8UXV - chains Y and Z of the 5 polymer chains in the assembly; structure by electron microscopy, 3.20 A resolution.

Chain Y:
Molecule: Guanine nucleotide-binding protein G(I)/G(S)/G(T) subunit beta-1
Source organism: Homo sapiens
UniProt: P62873 (GBB1_HUMAN); numbering as in UniProt (aligned over 2-340)
Amino-acid sequence (370 residues; numbered -29 to 340; the number before each row is that of its first residue; numbers below 1 keep their minus sign (Met-29 is residue -29)):
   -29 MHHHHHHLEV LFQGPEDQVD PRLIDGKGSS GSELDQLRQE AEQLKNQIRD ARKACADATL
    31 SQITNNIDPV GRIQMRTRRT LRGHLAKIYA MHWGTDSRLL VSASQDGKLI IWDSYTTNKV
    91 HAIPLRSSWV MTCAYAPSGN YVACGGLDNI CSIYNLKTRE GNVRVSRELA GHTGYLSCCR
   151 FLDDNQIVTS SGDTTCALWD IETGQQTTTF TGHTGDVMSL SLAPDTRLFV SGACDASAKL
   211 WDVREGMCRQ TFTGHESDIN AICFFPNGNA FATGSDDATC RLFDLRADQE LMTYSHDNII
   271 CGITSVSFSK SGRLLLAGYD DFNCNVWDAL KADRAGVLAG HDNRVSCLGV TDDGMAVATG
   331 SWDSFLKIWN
Disordered / not traced: -29 to 2
Differences from the reference sequence: initiating methionine (-29); expression tag (-28 to 1)
UniProt features mapped onto this chain:
  - modified residue: Ser2 (N-acetylserine), His266 (Phosphohistidine)

Chain Z:
Molecule: Guanine nucleotide-binding protein G(I)/G(S)/G(O) subunit gamma-2
Source organism: Homo sapiens
UniProt: P59768 (GBG2_HUMAN); numbering as in UniProt (aligned over 1-71)
Amino-acid sequence (71 residues; row label = number of the first residue in the row):
     1 MASNNTASIA QARKLVEQLK MEANIDRIKV SKAAADLMAY CEAHAKEDPL LTPVPASENP
    61 FREKKFFCAI L
Disordered / not traced: 1-6, 63-71
UniProt features mapped onto this chain:
  - modified residue: Ala2 (N-acetylalanine), Cys68 (Cysteine methyl ester)
  - lipidation: Cys68 (S-geranylgeranyl cysteine)

How chain Y and chain Z interact:
Contacting residue pairs - 59 pairs, chain Y then chain Z:
  Leu4(Y) - Ser8(Z)
  Leu7(Y) - Ala12(Z)  hydrophobic
  Glu10(Y) - Val16(Z)
  Glu10(Y) - Lys20(Z)  salt bridge
  Ala11(Y) - Leu15(Z)  hydrophobic
  Ala11(Y) - Leu19(Z)
  Leu14(Y) - Leu19(Z)  hydrophobic
  Leu14(Y) - Lys20(Z)
  Ile18(Y) - Glu22(Z)
  Ile18(Y) - Ala23(Z)  hydrophobic
  Ala21(Y) - Arg27(Z)
  Cys25(Y) - Arg27(Z)
  Cys25(Y) - Ile28(Z)
  Cys25(Y) - Lys29(Z)
  Cys25(Y) - Val30(Z)
  Asp27(Y) - Lys29(Z)
  Asp27(Y) - Val30(Z)
  Asp27(Y) - Ser31(Z)
  Ala28(Y) - Val30(Z)
  Leu30(Y) - Ala34(Z)  hydrophobic
  Ile33(Y) - Ser31(Z)
  Ile33(Y) - Ala34(Z)  hydrophobic
  Ile33(Y) - Met38(Z)  hydrophobic
  Thr34(Y) - Met38(Z)
  Ile37(Y) - Glu42(Z)
  Val40(Y) - Leu51(Z)  hydrophobic
  Arg48(Y) - Phe61(Z)
  Arg49(Y) - Phe61(Z)
  Ser84(Y) - Phe61(Z)
  Tyr85(Y) - Pro60(Z)
  Tyr85(Y) - Phe61(Z)  hydrophobic
  Cys218(Y) - Gln18(Z)
  Arg219(Y) - Glu22(Z)
  Gln220(Y) - Ile25(Z)
  Thr221(Y) - Glu22(Z)  hydrogen bond
  Pro236(Y) - Tyr40(Z)
  Asn237(Y) - Tyr40(Z)
  Asp254(Y) - Ala33(Z)
  Arg256(Y) - Arg27(Z)
  Arg256(Y) - Ile28(Z)
  Arg256(Y) - Asp36(Z)  salt bridge
  Asp258(Y) - Arg27(Z)  salt bridge
  Gln259(Y) - Val30(Z)
  Leu261(Y) - Val30(Z)  hydrophobic
  Ser279(Y) - Asp48(Z)  hydrogen bond
  Lys280(Y) - Glu47(Z)
  Lys280(Y) - Asp48(Z)  hydrogen bond (backbone-side chain)
  Ser281(Y) - Tyr40(Z)
  Ser281(Y) - His44(Z)
  Ser281(Y) - Asp48(Z)  hydrogen bond
  Arg283(Y) - Leu51(Z)
  Leu284(Y) - Leu51(Z)  hydrophobic
  Asp323(Y) - Pro49(Z)
  Gly324(Y) - Pro49(Z)
  Gly324(Y) - Leu50(Z)
  Met325(Y) - Pro49(Z)  hydrophobic
  Ala326(Y) - Phe61(Z)  hydrophobic
  Asn340(Y) - Leu50(Z)
  Asn340(Y) - Asn59(Z)  hydrogen bond
Also at the interface, not in a pair above, chain Y (52 interface residues in all): Lys15, Arg22, Ala26, Ile43, Met45, Phe235, Leu252, Ala257, Gly282, Leu300, Val320, Ile338
Also at the interface, not in a pair above, chain Z (38 interface residues in all): Ile9, Arg13, Asp26, Leu37, Cys41, Ala45, Glu58, Arg62

In short:
52 residues of chain Y and 38 residues of chain Z are in contact; the contacts include 5 hydrogen bonds and 3
salt bridges. Polar pairs include Glu10(Y)-Lys20(Z), Arg256(Y)-Asp36(Z) and Asp258(Y)-Arg27(Z).
Chain Y is Guanine nucleotide-binding protein G(I)/G(S)/G(T) subunit beta-1 and chain Z is Guanine
nucleotide-binding protein G(I)/G(S)/G(O) subunit gamma-2, both from Homo sapiens; the structure, Consensus
olfactory receptor consOR51 in complex with mini-Gs trimeric protein, was determined by electron microscopy
(same publication as 8UXY and 8UY0).
